PDB entry 4INT | X-ray diffraction, 2.90 A resolution | chains L and M of the 28 polymer chains in the assembly

== Chain L ==
Molecule: Proteasome component C5
Source organism: Saccharomyces cerevisiae
Notes: EC 3.4.25.1
UniProt: P23724 (PSB1_YEAST); residues 1-222 here correspond to UniProt positions 20-241 (UniProt number = residue number + 19)
Amino-acid sequence (222 residues; numbered 1 to 222; the number before each row is that of its first residue):
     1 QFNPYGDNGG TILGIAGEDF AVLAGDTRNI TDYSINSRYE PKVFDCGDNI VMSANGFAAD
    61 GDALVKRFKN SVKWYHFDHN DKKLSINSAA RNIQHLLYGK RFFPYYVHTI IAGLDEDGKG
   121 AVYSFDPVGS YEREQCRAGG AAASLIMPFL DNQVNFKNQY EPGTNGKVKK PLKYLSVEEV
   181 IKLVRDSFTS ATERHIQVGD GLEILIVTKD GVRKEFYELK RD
Small-molecule neighbours: 1G5 (HMB-Val-Ser-Phe(4-NH2CH2)-methyl vinyl sulfone, bound form): Asp126, Pro127, Val128, Ser130, Glu132

== Chain M ==
Molecule: Proteasome component PRE4
Source organism: Saccharomyces cerevisiae
Notes: EC 3.4.25.1
UniProt: P30657 (PSB4_YEAST); residues 1-233 here correspond to UniProt positions 34-266 (UniProt number = residue number + 33)
Amino-acid sequence (233 residues; each row starts with the number of its first residue):
     1 TQQPIVTGTS VISMKYDNGV IIAADNLGSY GSLLRFNGVE RLIPVGDNTV VGISGDISDM
    61 QHIERLLKDL VTENAYDNPL ADAEEALEPS YIFEYLATVM YQRRSKMNPL WNAIIVAGVQ
   121 SNGDQFLRYV NLLGVTYSSP TLATGFGAHM ANPLLRKVVD RESDIPKTTV QVAEEAIVNA
   181 MRVLYYRDAR SSRNFSLAII DKNTGLTFKK NLQVENMKWD FAKDIKGYGT QKI

== Interface between chain L and chain M ==
Pairs across the interface (40):
  Gln1(L) - Thr1(M)  hydrogen bond
  Phe2(L) - Thr1(M)
  Phe2(L) - Arg104(M)
  Phe2(L) - Met107(M)
  Phe2(L) - Pro109(M)  hydrophobic
  Phe2(L) - Trp111(M)  hydrophobic
  Phe2(L) - Leu132(M)  hydrophobic
  Phe2(L) - Leu133(M)  hydrophobic
  Asn3(L) - Leu133(M)
  Pro4(L) - Arg104(M)  hydrogen bond (backbone-side chain)
  Pro4(L) - Met107(M)  hydrophobic
  Pro4(L) - Leu133(M)
  Asn8(L) - Val135(M)
  Ser34(L) - His149(M)  hydrogen bond
  Ile35(L) - Arg156(M)  hydrogen bond (backbone-side chain)
  Asn36(L) - Tyr137(M)  hydrogen bond
  Asn36(L) - Ser139(M)
  Ser37(L) - Ser138(M)  hydrogen bond (side chain-backbone)
  Tyr39(L) - Ser138(M)
  Glu40(L) - Arg128(M)  salt bridge
  Glu40(L) - Tyr137(M)
  Glu40(L) - Ser138(M)  hydrogen bond (side chain-backbone)
  Phe57(L) - Arg104(M)
  Phe57(L) - Leu133(M)  hydrophobic
  Phe57(L) - Val135(M)  hydrophobic
  Ala59(L) - Tyr101(M)
  Ala59(L) - Leu133(M)
  Ala59(L) - Gly134(M)
  Ala59(L) - Val135(M)
  Asp60(L) - Tyr101(M)  hydrogen bond
  Asp60(L) - Arg104(M)  salt bridge
  Asp62(L) - Thr136(M)  hydrogen bond
  Ala63(L) - Tyr101(M)
  Lys66(L) - Glu94(M)  salt bridge
  Phe103(L) - Arg104(M)
  Phe103(L) - Ser105(M)
  Tyr105(L) - Tyr101(M)
  Glu218(L) - Arg161(M)  salt bridge
  Arg221(L) - Asp160(M)  salt bridge
  Arg221(L) - Arg161(M)
Also at the interface, not in a pair above, chain L (25 interface residues in all): Tyr5, Asn29, Arg38, Ala58
Also at the interface, not in a pair above, chain M (23 interface residues in all): Leu142, Ala148

== Summary ==
The interface between chain L and chain M involves 25 residues on one side and 23 on the other; the contacts
include 9 hydrogen bonds and 5 salt bridges. Polar contacts include Glu40(L)-Arg128(M), Asp60(L)-Arg104(M) and
Lys66(L)-Glu94(M). Ligands of chain L: compound 1G5.
Chain L is Proteasome component C5 and chain M is Proteasome component PRE4, both from Saccharomyces
cerevisiae; the structure, Yeast 20S proteasome in complex with the vinyl sulfone LU122, was determined by
X-ray diffraction (same publication as 4INR and 4INU).
